Entry 2A4X (X-ray diffraction, 1.40 A resolution); this record covers chains A and B.

# Chain A
Molecule: Mitomycin-Binding Protein
Source organism: Streptomyces caespitosus
Amino-acid sequence (138 residues; row label = number of the first residue in the row):
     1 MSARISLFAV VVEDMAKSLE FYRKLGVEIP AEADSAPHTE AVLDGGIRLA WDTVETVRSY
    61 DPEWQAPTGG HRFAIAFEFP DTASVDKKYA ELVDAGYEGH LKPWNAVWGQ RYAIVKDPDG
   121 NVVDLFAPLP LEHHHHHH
Not modelled in the structure: 1, 133-138
Ligand contacts: bleomycin a2 (BLM): H71, A74, E78, W108, Q110, Y112, I114, V122, D124, F126

# Chain B
Molecule: Mitomycin-Binding Protein
Source organism: Streptomyces caespitosus
Amino-acid sequence (138 residues; row label = number of the first residue in the row):
   201 MSARISLFAV VVEDMAKSLE FYRKLGVEIP AEADSAPHTE AVLDGGIRLA WDTVETVRSY
   261 DPEWQAPTGG HRFAIAFEFP DTASVDKKYA ELVDAGYEGH LKPWNAVWGQ RYAIVKDPDG
   321 NVVDLFAPLP LEHHHHHH
Not modelled in the structure: 201, 330-338
Ligand contacts: bleomycin a2 (BLM): S206, H238, E240, R248, D252, T256, Y260

# How chain A and chain B interact
Pairs across the interface (91):
  A3(A) - L225(B)
  A3(A) - F277(B)  hydrophobic
  A3(A) - E278(B)
  A3(A) - F279(B)  hydrophobic
  R4(A) - D244(B)  salt bridge
  R4(A) - F277(B)
  R4(A) - E278(B)  hydrogen bond (backbone-backbone)
  I5(A) - L243(B)  hydrophobic
  I5(A) - L249(B)  hydrophobic
  I5(A) - A276(B)
  I5(A) - F277(B)  hydrophobic
  S6(A) - A276(B)  hydrogen bond (backbone-backbone)
  S6(A) - E278(B)
  S6(A) - F326(B)
  L7(A) - I275(B)
  L7(A) - A276(B)  hydrogen bond (backbone-backbone)
  F8(A) - F208(B)  hydrophobic
  F8(A) - L243(B)  hydrophobic
  F8(A) - F273(B)  hydrophobic
  F8(A) - A274(B)
  F8(A) - I275(B)  hydrophobic
  A9(A) - R272(B)
  A9(A) - F273(B)
  A9(A) - A274(B)  hydrogen bond (backbone-backbone)
  V10(A) - R272(B)
  V11(A) - H271(B)
  V11(A) - R272(B)  hydrogen bond (backbone-side chain)
  L25(A) - A203(B)
  L43(A) - I247(B)  hydrophobic
  D44(A) - G245(B)
  G45(A) - G245(B)
  I47(A) - L243(B)  hydrophobic
  I47(A) - D244(B)
  L49(A) - I205(B)  hydrophobic
  Y60(A) - L301(B)
  Y60(A) - W308(B)  hydrophobic
  D61(A) - H300(B)  salt bridge
  W64(A) - G270(B)
  W64(A) - H271(B)  hydrogen bond (side chain-backbone)
  Q65(A) - G269(B)
  Q65(A) - G270(B)  hydrogen bond (backbone-backbone)
  A66(A) - R272(B)
  P67(A) - T268(B)
  P67(A) - G269(B)
  P67(A) - G270(B)
  P67(A) - R272(B)
  T68(A) - P267(B)
  T68(A) - T268(B)  hydrogen bond (backbone-backbone)
  G69(A) - Q265(B)
  G69(A) - P267(B)
  G70(A) - W264(B)
  G70(A) - Q265(B)  hydrogen bond (backbone-backbone)
  G70(A) - P267(B)
  H71(A) - V211(B)
  H71(A) - V257(B)
  H71(A) - D261(B)  salt bridge
  H71(A) - W264(B)  hydrogen bond (backbone-side chain)
  R72(A) - V210(B)
  R72(A) - V211(B)  hydrogen bond (backbone-backbone)
  R72(A) - P267(B)
  R72(A) - G269(B)  hydrogen bond (side chain-backbone)
  R72(A) - G270(B)  hydrogen bond (side chain-backbone)
  R72(A) - H271(B)
  R72(A) - D319(B)  hydrogen bond (side chain-backbone)
  R72(A) - G320(B)
  R72(A) - N321(B)
  F73(A) - A209(B)
  F73(A) - F273(B)  hydrophobic
  A74(A) - F208(B)
  A74(A) - A209(B)  hydrogen bond (backbone-backbone)
  I75(A) - I205(B)  hydrophobic
  I75(A) - L207(B)
  I75(A) - F208(B)  hydrophobic
  A76(A) - I205(B)
  A76(A) - S206(B)  hydrogen bond (backbone-backbone)
  A76(A) - L207(B)  hydrogen bond (backbone-backbone)
  F77(A) - R204(B)
  F77(A) - I205(B)  hydrophobic
  E78(A) - S202(B)
  E78(A) - A203(B)
  E78(A) - R204(B)  salt bridge
  E78(A) - S206(B)
  F79(A) - S202(B)
  F79(A) - A203(B)  hydrophobic
  P80(A) - S202(B)
  S84(A) - S202(B)
  W104(A) - Y260(B)  hydrophobic
  W108(A) - Y260(B)
  D119(A) - R272(B)  salt bridge
  N121(A) - R272(B)
  F126(A) - S206(B)
Other interface residues (no listed pair), chain A (47 interface residues in all): S2, V12, E13, R48, V57, L101, V107
Other interface residues (no listed pair), chain B (46 interface residues in all): G226, A266, P280, W304, I314

# Summary
Chain A and chain B form an interface of 47 and 46 residues respectively, with 17 hydrogen bonds and 5 salt
bridges. Among the polar pairs are R4(A)-D244(B), D61(A)-H300(B) and H71(A)-D261(B). Bleomycin a2 is bound
between chain A and chain B.
Chain A and chain B are both Mitomycin-Binding Protein (Streptomyces caespitosus); the structure, Crystal
Structure Of Mitomycin C-Binding Protein Complexed with Metal-Free Bleomycin A2, was determined by X-ray
diffraction together with 2A4W from the same study.
